2ZXV - chains A and C; structure by X-ray diffraction, 2.30 A resolution.

# Chain A (and C)
Name: Putative uncharacterized protein TTHA1799
Source organism: Thermus thermophilus
Notes: EC 2.3.1.128; engineered mutation(s): Y35(IYR); chain C of this document is another copy of the same molecule, construct and numbering; everything in this record applies to it too
UniProtKB: Q5SHD1 (Q5SHD1_THET8); residues 1-194 here = UniProt positions 1-194
Chain sequence (194 residues; each row starts with the number of its first residue):
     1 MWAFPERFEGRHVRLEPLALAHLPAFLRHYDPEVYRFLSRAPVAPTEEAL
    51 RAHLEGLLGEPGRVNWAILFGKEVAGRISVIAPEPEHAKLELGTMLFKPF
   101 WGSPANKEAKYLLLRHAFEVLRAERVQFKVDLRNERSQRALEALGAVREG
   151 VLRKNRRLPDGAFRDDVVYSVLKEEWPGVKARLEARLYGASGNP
Unresolved in the structure: 189-194
Modified positions: Y35 (3-iodo-tyrosine; IYR)
From the paper describing this entry:
  - conformationally variable residues (loop rearrangement): S39 to R40

# Chain A / chain C interface
Residue-residue contacts (43; chain A residue first):
  E86(A) - R157(C)  hydrogen bond (backbone-side chain)
  H87(A) - N155(C)
  H87(A) - R156(C)
  H87(A) - R157(C)
  H87(A) - F163(C)
  A88(A) - R157(C)
  K89(A) - N155(C)  hydrogen bond (side chain-backbone)
  E124(A) - K154(C)  salt bridge
  E124(A) - F163(C)
  R125(A) - L152(C)
  R125(A) - R153(C)  hydrogen bond (side chain-backbone)
  R125(A) - K154(C)
  R125(A) - N155(C)
  V147(A) - R153(C)
  E149(A) - G150(C)
  E149(A) - V151(C)
  E149(A) - L152(C)
  E149(A) - R153(C)  salt bridge
  V151(A) - E149(C)
  L152(A) - R125(C)
  L152(A) - E149(C)
  L152(A) - V168(C)  hydrophobic
  R153(A) - R125(C)  hydrogen bond (backbone-side chain)
  R153(A) - V147(C)
  R153(A) - E149(C)  hydrogen bond (backbone-side chain)
  R153(A) - S170(C)  hydrogen bond
  R153(A) - L172(C)
  R153(A) - E175(C)  salt bridge
  K154(A) - E124(C)  salt bridge
  K154(A) - R125(C)
  K154(A) - E174(C)  salt bridge
  N155(A) - K89(C)  hydrogen bond (backbone-side chain)
  N155(A) - R125(C)
  R156(A) - H87(C)
  R157(A) - E86(C)
  R157(A) - H87(C)  hydrogen bond (backbone-side chain)
  R157(A) - A88(C)
  F163(A) - E124(C)
  V168(A) - L152(C)  hydrophobic
  S170(A) - R153(C)  hydrogen bond (backbone-side chain)
  L172(A) - R153(C)
  E174(A) - K154(C)  salt bridge
  E175(A) - R153(C)  salt bridge
Also at the interface, not in a pair above, chain A (24 interface residues in all): Q127, G150, V171
Also at the interface, not in a pair above, chain C (24 interface residues in all): Q127, V171

# In short
The chain A/chain C interface involves 24 residues from each chain, with 9 hydrogen bonds and 7 salt bridges.
Among the polar pairs are E124(A)-K154(C), E149(A)-R153(C) and R153(A)-E175(C). From the paper: conformational
variability at S39(A).
Both chains are Putative uncharacterized protein TTHA1799 (Thermus thermophilus). Entry 2ZXV (Crystal
structure of putative acetyltransferase from T. thermophilus HB8) was determined by X-ray diffraction (same
publication as 2Z0Z and 2Z10).
